PDB entry 7VLX | electron microscopy, 3.12 A resolution | chains A and D of the 6 polymer chains in the assembly

[Chain A]
Molecule: Mannose/fructose/sorbose family PTS transporter subunit IIC
Source organism: Listeria monocytogenes
Reference sequence: S5LAD9 (S5LAD9_LISMN); residue numbers follow UniProt; this construct covers 1-268
Amino-acid sequence (268 residues; each row starts with the number of its first residue):
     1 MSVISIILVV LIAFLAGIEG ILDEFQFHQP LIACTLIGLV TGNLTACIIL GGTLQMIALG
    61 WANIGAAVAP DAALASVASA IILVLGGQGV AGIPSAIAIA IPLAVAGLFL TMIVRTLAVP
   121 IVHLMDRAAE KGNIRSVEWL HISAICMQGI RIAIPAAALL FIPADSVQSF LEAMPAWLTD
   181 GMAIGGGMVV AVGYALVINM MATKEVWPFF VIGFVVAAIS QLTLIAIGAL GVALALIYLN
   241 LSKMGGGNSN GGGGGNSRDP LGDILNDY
Unresolved in the structure: 248-268
Small-molecule neighbours: alpha-D-mannopyranose (MAN): Asn-63, Ile-64, Gly-65, Ala-66

[Chain D]
Molecule: PTS mannose family transporter subunit IID
Source organism: Listeria monocytogenes
Reference sequence: A0A1E8EBU8 (A0A1E8EBU8_LISMN); residue numbers follow UniProt; this construct covers 1-303
Amino-acid sequence (303 residues; numbered 1 to 303; the number before each row is that of its first residue):
     1 MAEKIELSKR DRLRVAWRST FIQGSWNYER MQNGGWAFSM IPAIKKLYKT KEDRSSALKR
    61 HLEFFNTHPY IASPILGVTL ALEEERANGA EVDDVAIQGV KVGMMGPLAG VGDPVFWFTI
   121 RPMLGALGAS LALSGNILGP ILFFVAWNVI RWGFMWYTQE FGYKAGSKIT DDLSGGLLQD
   181 ITKGASILGM FVLAALVQRW VNIQFAPIIS KVKLDEGAYI DWSHLPQGAQ GIKTALQQQQ
   241 AGLALSEIKV TTLQNNLDNL IPGLAAVALT FLCMWLLKKK ISPIIIILGL FVVGIVGHLI
   301 GLL
Unresolved in the structure: 1-5
Sequence notes: conflict Gln-237 (Glu in A0A1E8EBU8)
Small-molecule neighbours: alpha-D-mannopyranose (MAN): Gln-23, Trp-26, Gln-32, Asn-66, Thr-67, His-68, Pro-69, Ala-109, Asp-113, Trp-117

[Chain A / chain D interface]
Pairs across the interface - 7 pairs, chain A then chain D:
  Val-90(A) / Val-212(D)
  Ala-91(A) / Val-212(D)  hydrophobic
  Pro-94(A) / Asp-215(D)
  Thr-223(A) / Asn-259(D)
  Thr-223(A) / Leu-260(D)  hydrogen bond (side chain-backbone)
  Ile-225(A) / Leu-260(D)
  Ile-225(A) / Ile-261(D)  hydrophobic
Other interface residues (no listed pair), chain A (6 interface residues in all): Ala-226
Other interface residues (no listed pair), chain D (6 interface residues in all): Asp-258

[Overview]
The chain A/chain D interface involves 6 residues from each chain, with 1 hydrogen bond. Its one
hydrogen-bonded contact is Thr-223(A)/Leu-260(D). Bound to chain A: alpha-D-mannopyranose. Bound to chain D:
alpha-D-mannopyranose.
Chain A is Mannose/fructose/sorbose family PTS transporter subunit IIC and chain D is PTS mannose family
transporter subunit IID, both from Listeria monocytogenes; the structure, Cryo-EM structures of Listeria
monocytogenes man-PTS, was determined by electron microscopy together with 7VLY from the same study.
